8U83 - chains B4 and G4 of the 20 polymer chains in the assembly; structure by electron microscopy, 3.98 A resolution.

[Chain B4]
Name: Guanine nucleotide-binding protein G(I)/G(S)/G(T) subunit beta-1
From: Homo sapiens
UniProt: P62873 (GBB1_HUMAN); residue numbers follow UniProt; this construct covers 1-340
Chain sequence (340 residues; each row starts with the number of its first residue):
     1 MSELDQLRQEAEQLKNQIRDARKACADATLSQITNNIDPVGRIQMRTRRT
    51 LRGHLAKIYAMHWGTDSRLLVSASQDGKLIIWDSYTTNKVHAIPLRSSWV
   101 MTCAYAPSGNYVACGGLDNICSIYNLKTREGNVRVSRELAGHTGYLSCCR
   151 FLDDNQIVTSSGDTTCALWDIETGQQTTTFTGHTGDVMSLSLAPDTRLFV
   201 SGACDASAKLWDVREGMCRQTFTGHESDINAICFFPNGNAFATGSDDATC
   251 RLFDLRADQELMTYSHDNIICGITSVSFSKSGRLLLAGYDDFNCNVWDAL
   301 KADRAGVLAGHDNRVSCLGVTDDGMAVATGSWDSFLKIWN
Disordered / not traced: 1
Reported in the primary citation:
  - mutagenesis - K78E, K89E, A92D: abolished catalytic activity (ubiquitylation activity)
  - post-translational modification sites: K23
  - mutagenesis - K78E, K89E, A92D: abolished catalytic activity with BTB/POZ domain-containing protein KCTD5

[Chain G4]
Name: Guanine nucleotide-binding protein G(I)/G(S)/G(O) subunit gamma-2
From: Homo sapiens
UniProt: P59768 (GBG2_HUMAN); numbering as in UniProt (aligned over 1-71)
Chain sequence (71 residues; numbered 1 to 71; the number before each row is that of its first residue):
     1 MASNNTASIAQARKLVEQLKMEANIDRIKVSKAAADLMAYCEAHAKEDPL
    51 LTPVPASENPFREKKFFSAIL
Disordered / not traced: 64-71
Construct notes: engineered mutation S68 (Cys in P59768)

[How chain B4 and chain G4 interact]
Residue-residue contacts - 112 pairs, chain B4 then chain G4:
  S2(B4) with S3(G4), hydrogen bond (side chain-backbone); N4(G4); N5(G4)
  E3(B4) with S3(G4); I9(G4)
  L4(B4) with N5(G4); S8(G4); I9(G4); Q11(G4); A12(G4), hydrophobic
  L7(B4) with I9(G4); A12(G4), hydrophobic; R13(G4); V16(G4)
  E10(B4) with V16(G4); K20(G4), salt bridge
  A11(B4) with L15(G4), hydrophobic; V16(G4); L19(G4)
  L14(B4) with V16(G4); L19(G4), hydrophobic; K20(G4)
  K15(B4) with L19(G4)
  Q17(B4) with A23(G4)
  I18(B4) with L19(G4); A23(G4); R27(G4)
  A21(B4) with R27(G4)
  R22(B4) with E22(G4), salt bridge
  A24(B4) with K29(G4)
  C25(B4) with R27(G4); I28(G4), hydrogen bond (side chain-backbone); K29(G4); V30(G4), hydrogen bond (backbone-backbone)
  A26(B4) with V30(G4), hydrophobic
  D27(B4) with K29(G4); V30(G4); S31(G4), hydrogen bond
  A28(B4) with S31(G4)
  T29(B4) with V30(G4); A34(G4)
  L30(B4) with M38(G4), hydrophobic
  S31(B4) with A34(G4); M38(G4), hydrogen bond
  I37(B4) with M38(G4), hydrophobic
  D38(B4) with E42(G4); A45(G4)
  M45(B4) with L50(G4), hydrophobic
  R48(B4) with V54(G4); N59(G4); R62(G4)
  R49(B4) with F61(G4), hydrogen bond (side chain-backbone); R62(G4)
  S84(B4) with F61(G4)
  Y85(B4) with P60(G4); F61(G4), hydrophobic
  C218(B4) with Q18(G4)
  Q220(B4) with E22(G4); I25(G4)
  T221(B4) with Q18(G4); E22(G4)
  F235(B4) with L37(G4), hydrophobic; Y40(G4), hydrophobic
  P236(B4) with Y40(G4)
  N237(B4) with Y40(G4)
  N239(B4) with L37(G4)
  D254(B4) with A33(G4)
  L255(B4) with I25(G4)
  R256(B4) with D26(G4); R27(G4); I28(G4), hydrogen bond (backbone-backbone); K32(G4); A33(G4), hydrogen bond (side chain-backbone); D36(G4), salt bridge
  A257(B4) with R27(G4); I28(G4)
  D258(B4) with E22(G4); R27(G4), salt bridge
  Q259(B4) with V30(G4)
  L261(B4) with V30(G4); L37(G4), hydrophobic
  S279(B4) with D48(G4); L50(G4)
  K280(B4) with Y40(G4); E47(G4); D48(G4)
  S281(B4) with Y40(G4); C41(G4); H44(G4); E47(G4); D48(G4), hydrogen bond; L51(G4)
  R283(B4) with C41(G4); E42(G4), salt bridge; L51(G4)
  L284(B4) with L51(G4), hydrophobic
  L300(B4) with M38(G4), hydrophobic; C41(G4), hydrophobic
  T321(B4) with F61(G4)
  G324(B4) with D48(G4); P49(G4); L50(G4)
  M325(B4) with P49(G4), hydrophobic; V54(G4), hydrophobic; N59(G4); P60(G4)
  A326(B4) with F61(G4), hydrophobic
  I338(B4) with F61(G4), hydrophobic
  N340(B4) with V54(G4); N59(G4); F61(G4); R62(G4)
Also at the interface, not in a pair above, chain B4 (59 interface residues in all): V40, W63, T86, R219, L252, G282
Also at the interface, not in a pair above, chain G4 (48 interface residues in all): A35, P55, A56, E58, E63

[Summary]
59 residues of chain B4 and 48 residues of chain G4 are in contact, with 9 hydrogen bonds and 5 salt bridges.
Polar contacts include E10(B4)-K20(G4), R22(B4)-E22(G4) and R256(B4)-D36(G4). The paper reports that K78E,
K89E and A92D of chain B4 abolish catalytic activity (ubiquitylation activity); a modification site at
K23(B4).
Chain B4 is Guanine nucleotide-binding protein G(I)/G(S)/G(T) subunit beta-1 and chain G4 is Guanine
nucleotide-binding protein G(I)/G(S)/G(O) subunit gamma-2, both from Homo sapiens; the structure,
KCTD5/Cullin3/Gbeta1gamma2 Complex: State C From Composite RELION Multi-body Refinement Map, was determined by
electron microscopy, deposited together with 8U7Z, 8U80, 8U81, 8U82 and 8U84.
